PDB entry 3B32 | X-ray diffraction, 1.60 A resolution | chain A

== Chain A ==
Name: Calmodulin
From: Rattus norvegicus
Notes: fragment: N-Terminal Domain Fragment, Residues 1-75
Reference sequence: P62161 (CALM_RAT); residues 1-75 here correspond to UniProt positions 2-76 (UniProt number = residue number + 1)
Chain sequence (75 residues; row label = number of the first residue in the row):
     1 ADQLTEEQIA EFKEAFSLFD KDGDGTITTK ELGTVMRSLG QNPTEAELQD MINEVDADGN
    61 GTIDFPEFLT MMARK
Disordered / not traced: 1
Ion coordination: Ca2+ site 1: Asp-20, Asp-22, Asp-24, Thr-26, Glu-31; Ca2+ site 2: Asp-56, Asp-58, Asn-60, Thr-62, Glu-67

== Overview ==
The Ca2+ site 1 is built by Asp-20, Asp-22, Asp-24, Thr-26 and Glu-31. The Ca2+ site 2 is built by Asp-56,
Asp-58, Asn-60, Thr-62 and Glu-67.
Chain A is Calmodulin (Rattus norvegicus); the structure, Crystal Structure of Calcium-Saturated Calmodulin
N-Terminal Domain Fragment, Residues 1-75, was determined by X-ray diffraction together with 3IFK from the
same study.
